Entry 8S2X (X-ray diffraction, 2.50 A resolution); this record covers chains A and C of the 4 polymer chains in the assembly.

[Chain A (and C)]
Protein: Pyridoxal 5'-phosphate synthase subunit PDX1.3
Source organism: Arabidopsis thaliana
Notes: EC 4.3.3.6; chain C of this document is another copy of the same molecule, construct and numbering; everything in this record applies to it too
Reference sequence: Q8L940 (PDX13_ARATH); residues 2-292 here correspond to UniProt positions 1-291 (UniProt number = residue number - 1)
Amino-acid sequence (291 residues; numbered 2 to 292; the number before each row is that of its first residue):
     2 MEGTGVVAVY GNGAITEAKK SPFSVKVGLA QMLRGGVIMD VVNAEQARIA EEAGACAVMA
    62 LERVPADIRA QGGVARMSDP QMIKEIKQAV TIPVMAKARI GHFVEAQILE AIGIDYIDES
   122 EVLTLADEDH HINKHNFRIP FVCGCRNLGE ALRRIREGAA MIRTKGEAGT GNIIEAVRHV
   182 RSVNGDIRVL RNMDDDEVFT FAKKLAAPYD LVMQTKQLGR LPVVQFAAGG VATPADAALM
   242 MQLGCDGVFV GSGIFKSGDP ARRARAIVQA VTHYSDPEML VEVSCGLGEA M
Unresolved in the structure: 2-21, 291-292 (chain C: 2-21, 290-292)
Swiss-Prot annotation at these positions:
  - active site: Lys98 (Schiff-base intermediate with D-ribose 5-phosphate)
  - binding site (D-ribose 5-phosphate): Asp41, Gly170, Gly231, Gly252, Ser253
  - binding site (D-glyceraldehyde 3-phosphate): Arg182
  - modified residue: Met2 (N-acetylmethionine)

[Chain A / chain C interface]
Contacting residue pairs - 9 pairs, chain A then chain C:
  Arg182(A) - Asp195(C)  salt bridge
  Arg182(A) - Glu198(C)  salt bridge
  Arg189(A) - Asn193(C)  hydrogen bond (backbone-side chain)
  Val190(A) - Val190(C)  hydrophobic
  Arg192(A) - Asn193(C)
  Asn193(A) - Arg189(C)
  Asn193(A) - Arg192(C)
  Asp195(A) - Arg182(C)  salt bridge
  Glu198(A) - Arg182(C)  salt bridge

[Overview]
The chain A/chain C interface involves 7 residues from each chain, with 1 hydrogen bond and 4 salt bridges.
Among the polar pairs are Arg182(A)-Asp195(C), Arg182(A)-Glu198(C) and Arg189(A)-Asn193(C).
Both chains are Pyridoxal 5'-phosphate synthase subunit PDX1.3 (Arabidopsis thaliana). Entry 8S2X (SSX
structure of Arabidopsis thaliana Pdx1.3 grown in microfluidic droplets) was determined by X-ray diffraction
together with 8S2U, 8S2V and 8S2W from the same study.
